4FJ5 - chains A and T of the 3 polymer chains in the assembly; structure by X-ray diffraction, 2.05 A resolution.

Chain A:
Protein: DNA polymerase
From: Enterobacteria phage RB69
Notes: EC 2.7.7.7
UniProtKB: Q38087 (DPOL_BPR69); residue numbers follow UniProt; this construct covers 1-903
Chain sequence (903 residues; numbered 1 to 903; the number before each row is that of its first residue):
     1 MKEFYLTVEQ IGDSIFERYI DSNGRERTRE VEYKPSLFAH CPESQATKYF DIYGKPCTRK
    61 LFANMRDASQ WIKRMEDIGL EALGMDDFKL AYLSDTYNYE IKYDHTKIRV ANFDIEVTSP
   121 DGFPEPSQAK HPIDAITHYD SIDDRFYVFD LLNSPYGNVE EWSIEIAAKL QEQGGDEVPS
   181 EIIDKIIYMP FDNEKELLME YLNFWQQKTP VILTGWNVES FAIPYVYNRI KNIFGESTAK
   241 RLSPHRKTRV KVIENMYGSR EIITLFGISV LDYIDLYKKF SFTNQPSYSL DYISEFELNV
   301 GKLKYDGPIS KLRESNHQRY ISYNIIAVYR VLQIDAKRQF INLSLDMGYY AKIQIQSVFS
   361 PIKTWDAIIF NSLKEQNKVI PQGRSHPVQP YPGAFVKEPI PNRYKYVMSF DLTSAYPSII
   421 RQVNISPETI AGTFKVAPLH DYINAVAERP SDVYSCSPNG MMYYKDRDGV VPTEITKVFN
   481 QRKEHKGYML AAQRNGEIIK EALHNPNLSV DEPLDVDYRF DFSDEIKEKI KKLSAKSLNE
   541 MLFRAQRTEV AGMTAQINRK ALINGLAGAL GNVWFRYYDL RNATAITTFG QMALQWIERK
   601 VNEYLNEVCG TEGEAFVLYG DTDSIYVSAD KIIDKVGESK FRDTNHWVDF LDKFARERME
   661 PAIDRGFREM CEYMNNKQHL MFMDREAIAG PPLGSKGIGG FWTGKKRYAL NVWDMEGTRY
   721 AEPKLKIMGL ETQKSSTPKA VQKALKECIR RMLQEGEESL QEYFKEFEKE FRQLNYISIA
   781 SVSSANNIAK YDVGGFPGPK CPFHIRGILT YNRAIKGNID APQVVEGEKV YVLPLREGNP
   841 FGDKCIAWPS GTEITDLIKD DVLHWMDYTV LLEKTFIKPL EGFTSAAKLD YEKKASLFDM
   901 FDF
Not modelled in the structure: 902-903
Sequence notes: engineered mutation Ala222 (Asp in Q38087), Ala327 (Asp in Q38087), Ala415 (Leu in Q38087), Ala561 (Leu in Q38087), Gly565 (Ser in Q38087), Ala567 (Tyr in Q38087)
Swiss-Prot annotation at these positions:
  - region: Thr248 to Thr264 (Beta hairpin), Lys705 to Tyr708 (Binding of DNA in B-conformation), Leu897 to Phe903 (Interaction with the polymerase clamp)
  - binding site (Mg(2+)): Asp114, Glu116, Asp411, Leu412, Asp623
  - binding site (substrate): Ser414, Tyr416, Arg482, Lys560
  - site: Asp621 (Optimization of metal coordination by the polymerase active site), Lys706 (Optimization of metal coordination by the polymerase active site), Asp714 (Essential for viral replication)
  - mutagenesis: Asp621 (D621A: Drastic decrease in the efficiency of incorporation of dGMP), Lys706 (K706A: Almost complete loss of polymerase activity), Asp714 (D714A: Complete loss of viral replication)
Metal / ion sites: Ca2+ site 1 near Glu116 (its only coordinating residue here); Ca2+ site 2: Asp411, Leu412, Asp623 (together with 2'-deoxyadenosine 5'-triphosphate); Ca2+ site 3: Asn505, Asn507, Lys531; Ca2+ site 4: Asp623 (together with 2'-deoxyadenosine 5'-triphosphate); Ca2+ site 5 near Glu716 (its only coordinating residue here)
Residues lining bound ligands: 2'-deoxyadenosine 5'-triphosphate (DTP): Asp411, Leu412, Thr413, Ser414, Ala415, Tyr416, Pro417, Arg482, Lys486, Lys560, Asn564, Thr622, Asp623
What the authors report for this chain:
  - binding site for DNA template (chain T): Phe359

Chain T:
Molecule: DNA template
Sequence (18 nucleotides; each row starts with the number of its first residue):
     1 TCGTATAAGC AGTCCGCG

Chain A / chain T interface:
Residue-residue contacts (48; chain A residue first):
  Glu219(A) with DC2(T), hydrogen bond to the base
  Ile253(A) with DC2(T), phosphate contact
  Glu254(A) with DC2(T), sugar contact
  Asn255(A) with DT1(T), hydrogen bond to the phosphate; DC2(T), hydrogen bond to the phosphate
  Arg260(A) with DC2(T), salt bridge to the phosphate
  Ile262(A) with DC2(T), base contact
  Asp275(A) with DG3(T), base contact
  Phe359(A) with DG3(T), sugar contact
  Ser360(A) with DG3(T), phosphate contact; DT4(T), hydrogen bond to the phosphate
  Pro361(A) with DG3(T), phosphate contact; DT4(T), phosphate contact
  Ile362(A) with DT4(T), hydrogen bond to the phosphate
  Tyr391(A) with DA5(T), hydrogen bond to the phosphate; DT6(T), sugar contact
  Pro392(A) with DT6(T), phosphate contact; DA7(T), phosphate contact
  Gly393(A) with DT6(T), hydrogen bond to the phosphate; DA7(T), hydrogen bond to the phosphate
  Ala394(A) with DA7(T), sugar contact
  Val396(A) with DA7(T), phosphate contact; DA8(T), phosphate contact
  Asn564(A) with DT4(T), base contact
  Gly565(A) with DT4(T), sugar contact
  Gly568(A) with DT4(T), base contact; DA5(T), sugar contact
  Ala569(A) with DT4(T), sugar contact
  Gly571(A) with DA5(T), sugar contact
  Asn572(A) with DT4(T), hydrogen bond to the phosphate; DA5(T), hydrogen bond to the phosphate
  Lys705(A) with DA8(T), salt bridge to the phosphate; DG9(T), sugar contact
  Lys706(A) with DA7(T), base contact; DA8(T), sugar contact
  Arg707(A) with DG9(T), phosphate contact; DC10(T), salt bridge to the phosphate
  Lys734(A) with DG9(T), base contact
  Ser784(A) with DT1(T), hydrogen bond to the base
  Asn786(A) with DT1(T), hydrogen bond to the base
  Pro799(A) with DC14(T), phosphate contact
  Lys800(A) with DT13(T), phosphate contact; DC14(T), hydrogen bond to the phosphate
  Cys801(A) with DT13(T), sugar contact
  Phe803(A) with DG12(T), sugar contact
  Gly827(A) with DT1(T), base contact
  Lys844(A) with DT13(T), salt bridge to the phosphate
  Lys874(A) with DG12(T), salt bridge to the phosphate
Other interface residues (no listed pair), chain A (41 interface residues in all): Lys251, Lys363, Glu398, Glu731, Arg806, Lys878
Other interface residues (no listed pair), chain T (14 interface residues in all): DA11

Summary:
The interface between chain A and chain T involves 41 residues on one side and 14 on the other, with 13
hydrogen bonds and 5 salt bridges. Among the polar pairs are Glu219(A)-DC2(T), Ser784(A)-DT1(T) and
Asn786(A)-DT1(T). Ligands of chain A: 2'-deoxyadenosine 5'-triphosphate. From the paper: a binding site for
DNA template (chain T) at Phe359(A).
Here chain A is DNA polymerase (Enterobacteria phage RB69) and chain T is DNA template. Entry 4FJ5 (RB69 DNA
polymerase ternary complex with dATP/dT) was determined by X-ray diffraction together with 4FJ7, 4FJ8, 4FJ9,
4FJG, 4FJH, 4FJI and 9 further entries from the same study.
